1SV1 - chains A and B of the 4 polymer chains in the assembly; structure by solution NMR.

# Chain A
Name: Circadian clock protein KaiA
From: Thermosynechococcus elongatus
Notes: fragment: C-terminal residues 180-283
Reference sequence: Q79V62 (KAIA_SYNEL); residues 4-107 here correspond to UniProt positions 180-283 (UniProt number = residue number + 176)
Chain sequence (107 residues; each row starts with the number of its first residue):
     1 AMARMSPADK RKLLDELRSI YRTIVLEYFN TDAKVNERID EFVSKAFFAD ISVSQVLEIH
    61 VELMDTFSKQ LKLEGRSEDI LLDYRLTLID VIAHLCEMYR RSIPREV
Sequence notes: cloning artifact (1-3)

# Chain B
Name: Circadian clock protein KaiA
From: Thermosynechococcus elongatus
Notes: fragment: C-terminal residues 180-283
Reference sequence: Q79V62 (KAIA_SYNEL); residues 204-307 here correspond to UniProt positions 180-283 (UniProt number = residue number - 24)
Chain sequence (107 residues; row label = number of the first residue in the row):
   201 AMARMSPADK RKLLDELRSI YRTIVLEYFN TDAKVNERID EFVSKAFFAD ISVSQVLEIH
   261 VELMDTFSKQ LKLEGRSEDI LLDYRLTLID VIAHLCEMYR RSIPREV
Sequence notes: cloning artifact (201-203)

# How chain A and chain B interact
Disulfides between the chains: Cys-96(A)/Cys-296(B)
Pairs across the interface - 21 pairs, chain A then chain B:
  Phe-47(A) with Arg-305(B)
  Asp-50(A) with Arg-300(B)
  Ser-52(A) with Arg-300(B)
  Val-53(A) with Arg-300(B)
  Leu-57(A) with Ile-289(B); Ala-293(B)
  Leu-88(A) with Ile-289(B)
  Ile-89(A) with Leu-257(B); Leu-288(B); Ile-289(B)
  Ala-93(A) with Leu-257(B)
  Cys-96(A) with Cys-296(B), disulfide
  Tyr-99(A) with Ile-303(B)
  Arg-100(A) with Asp-250(B); Ser-252(B); Val-253(B)
  Ser-102(A) with Ile-303(B)
  Ile-103(A) with Tyr-299(B); Ser-302(B); Ile-303(B)
  Arg-105(A) with Phe-247(B)
Interface residues without a listed pair, chain A (16 interface residues in all): Arg-85, Ile-92
Interface residues without a listed pair, chain B (16 interface residues in all): Arg-285, Ile-292

# Summary
Chain A and chain B each contribute 16 residues to their interface; the contacts include 1 disulfide bond.
Both chains are Circadian clock protein KaiA (Thermosynechococcus elongatus). Entry 1SV1 (NMR structure of the
ThKaiA180C-CIIABD complex (25-structure ensemble)) was determined by solution NMR, deposited together with
1SUY.
